7LPD - chains A and B of the 4 polymer chains in the assembly; structure by electron microscopy, 3.55 A resolution.

# Chain A (and B)
Name: Transient receptor potential cation channel subfamily V member 1
Organism: Rattus norvegicus
Notes: chain B of this document is another copy of the same molecule, construct and numbering; everything in this record applies to it too
UniProtKB: O35433 (TRPV1_RAT); residues 1-838 here = UniProt positions 1-838
Sequence (868 residues; each row starts with the number of its first residue):
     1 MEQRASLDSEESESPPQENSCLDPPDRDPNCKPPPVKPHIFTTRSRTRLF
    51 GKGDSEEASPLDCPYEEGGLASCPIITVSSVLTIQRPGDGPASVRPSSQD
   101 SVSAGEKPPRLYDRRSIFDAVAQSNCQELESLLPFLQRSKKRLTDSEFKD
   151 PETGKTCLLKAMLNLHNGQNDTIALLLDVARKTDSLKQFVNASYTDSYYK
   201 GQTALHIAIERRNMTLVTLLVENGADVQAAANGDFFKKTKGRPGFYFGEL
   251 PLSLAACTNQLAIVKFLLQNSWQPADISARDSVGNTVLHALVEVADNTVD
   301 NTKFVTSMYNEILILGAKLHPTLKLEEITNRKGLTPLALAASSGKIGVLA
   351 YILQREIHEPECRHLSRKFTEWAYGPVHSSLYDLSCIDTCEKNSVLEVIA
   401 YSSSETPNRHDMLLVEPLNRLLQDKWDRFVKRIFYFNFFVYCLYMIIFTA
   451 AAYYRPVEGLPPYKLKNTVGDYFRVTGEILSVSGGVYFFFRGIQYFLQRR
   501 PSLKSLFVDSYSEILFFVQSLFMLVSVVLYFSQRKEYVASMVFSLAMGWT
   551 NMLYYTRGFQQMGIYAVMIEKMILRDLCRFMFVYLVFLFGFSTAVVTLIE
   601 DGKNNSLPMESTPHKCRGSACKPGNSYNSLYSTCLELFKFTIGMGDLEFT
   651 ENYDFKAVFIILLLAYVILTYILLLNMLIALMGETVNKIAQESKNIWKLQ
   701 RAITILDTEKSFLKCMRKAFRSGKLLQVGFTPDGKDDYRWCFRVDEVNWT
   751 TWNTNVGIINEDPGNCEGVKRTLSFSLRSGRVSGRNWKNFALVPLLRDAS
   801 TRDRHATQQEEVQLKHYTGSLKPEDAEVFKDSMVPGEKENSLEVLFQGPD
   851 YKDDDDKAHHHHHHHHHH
Not modelled in the structure: 1-203, 223-243, 271-277, 602-625, 753-868
Construct notes: expression tag (839-868)
UniProt features mapped onto this chain:
  - region: Glu-684 to Phe-712 (AD), Glu-767 to Thr-801 (Interaction with calmodulin), Leu-777 to Leu-792 (Required for PIP2-mediated channel inhibition)
  - motif: Gly-643 to Asp-646 (Selectivity filter)
  - binding site (ATP): Arg-115, Lys-155, Lys-160, Asn-164, Tyr-199 to Gln-202, Glu-210, Arg-211
  - binding site (resiniferatoxin): Tyr-511, Ser-512, Thr-550, Arg-557
  - binding site (Na(+)): Gly-643
  - binding site (Ca(2+)): Asp-646
  - modified residue: Ser-116 (Phosphoserine), Thr-144 (Phosphothreonine), Thr-370 (Phosphothreonine), Ser-502 (Phosphoserine), Thr-704 (Phosphothreonine), Ser-774 (Phosphoserine), Ser-800 (Phosphoserine), Ser-820 (Phosphoserine)
  - glycosylation: Asn-604 (N-linked (GlcNAc...) asparagine)
  - mutagenesis: Arg-114 (R114E: Abolishes capsaicin-evoked current and binding to resiniferatoxin; Abolishes sensitivity to acid), Arg-115 (R115D: Abolishes capsaicin-evoked current and binding to resiniferatoxin), Ser-116 (S116A: Abolishes phosphorylation by PKCM and enhances channel response to capsaicin by PKCM), Lys-155 (K155A: Abolishes ATP binding. Abolishes CALM binding. Impairs normal desensitization by repeated exposure to capsaicin), Lys-160 (K160A: Abolishes ATP binding. Abolishes CALM binding), Tyr-199 (Y199A: Strongly reduces affinity for ATP; when associated with A-202), Gln-202 (Q202A: Strongly reduces affinity for ATP; when associated with A-199), Ser-502 (S502A: Largely reduces PMA enhancement of capsaicin-evoked currents, but no effect on direct activation by PMA. Loss of activation by capsaicin and loss of vanilloid binding ...), Tyr-511 (Y511A: Loss of sensitivity to capsaicin), Met-547 (M547L: Reduces binding to resiniferatoxin), Thr-550 (T550I: Reduces sensitivity to capsaicin 10-fold; no effect on sensitivity to resiniferatoxin. Reduces binding to resiniferatoxin), Glu-636 (E636K: Abolishes channel activity. Restored channel activity; when associated with E-639; E636Q: Slight modification of pore attributes), 12 further mutagenesis entries in UniProt
Disulfide bonds: Cys-386/Cys-390
Residues lining bound ligands:
  - ngx-4010 (4DY; (6E)-N-(4-hydroxy-3-methoxybenzyl)-8-methylnon-6-enamide), molecule 1: Tyr-511, Ser-512, Leu-515, Phe-516, Phe-543, Ala-546, Met-547, Thr-550, Asn-551, Leu-553, Tyr-554, Arg-557, Ala-566, Ile-569, Glu-570, Ile-573
  - ngx-4010 (4DY), molecule 2: Phe-587, Phe-591, Leu-662, Ala-665, Leu-669
  - 6OU ([(2R)-1-[2-azanylethoxy(oxidanyl)phosphoryl]oxy-3-hexadecanoyloxy-propan-2-yl] (Z)-octadec-9-enoate), molecule 1: Ile-446, Thr-449, Tyr-453, Tyr-454
  - 6OU, molecule 2: Phe-522, Ala-539, Phe-543
  - 6OU, molecule 3: Phe-589, Ser-629, Leu-630
  - 6OU, molecule 4: Asp-654, Phe-655, Lys-656, Ala-657, Val-658, Ile-661
  - 6OU, molecule 5: Lys-656, Ala-657, Ile-660, Ile-661, Leu-664
  - LBN (1-palmitoyl-2-oleoyl-sn-glycero-3-phosphocholine), molecule 1: Phe-436, Asn-437, Val-440, Tyr-441, Tyr-444, Ser-483, Gly-484, Tyr-487, Phe-488, Arg-491, Glu-513, Phe-516, Tyr-554, Tyr-555
  - LBN, molecule 2: Ile-447, Ala-450, Tyr-454, Gly-470, Phe-473, Arg-474, Thr-476, Gly-477
What the authors report for this chain:
  - conformationally variable residues (helix shift, side-chain flip): Asn-551 to Gly-558, Met-572
  - contacts within the chain: Arg-557/Glu-570

# Chain A / chain B interface
Residue-residue contacts (73; chain A residue first):
  Glu-210(A) / Tyr-374(B)
  Glu-210(A) / Gly-375(B)
  Phe-245(A) / Val-377(B)  hydrophobic
  Cys-257(A) / Trp-749(B)
  Thr-258(A) / Trp-752(B)
  Asn-259(A) / Trp-752(B)
  Val-294(A) / Trp-749(B)  hydrophobic
  Asn-301(A) / Trp-749(B)
  Phe-304(A) / Trp-749(B)  hydrophobic
  Arg-579(A) / Gln-561(B)
  Arg-579(A) / Met-562(B)
  Arg-579(A) / Tyr-565(B)
  Phe-580(A) / Tyr-565(B)
  Phe-582(A) / Thr-556(B)
  Phe-582(A) / Met-562(B)  hydrophobic
  Val-583(A) / Leu-553(B)  hydrophobic
  Val-583(A) / Met-562(B)  hydrophobic
  Val-583(A) / Tyr-565(B)  hydrophobic
  Val-586(A) / Trp-549(B)
  Val-586(A) / Leu-553(B)  hydrophobic
  Phe-587(A) / Thr-550(B)
  Phe-589(A) / Trp-549(B)  hydrophobic
  Gly-590(A) / Ala-546(B)
  Gly-590(A) / Trp-549(B)
  Phe-591(A) / Thr-550(B)
  Thr-593(A) / Thr-449(B)
  Thr-593(A) / Trp-549(B)
  Ala-594(A) / Val-542(B)
  Ala-594(A) / Ala-546(B)  hydrophobic
  Val-596(A) / Tyr-453(B)  hydrophobic
  Thr-597(A) / Ala-452(B)
  Thr-597(A) / Tyr-453(B)
  Thr-597(A) / Arg-455(B)  hydrogen bond (backbone-side chain)
  Thr-597(A) / Val-542(B)
  Thr-597(A) / Leu-545(B)
  Leu-598(A) / Arg-455(B)
  Leu-598(A) / Val-542(B)
  Glu-600(A) / Arg-455(B)  salt bridge
  Glu-600(A) / Lys-535(B)
  Asn-628(A) / Tyr-453(B)
  Gly-643(A) / Ile-642(B)
  Gly-643(A) / Gly-643(B)
  Gly-645(A) / Met-644(B)
  Leu-647(A) / Ile-642(B)  hydrophobic
  Glu-648(A) / Lys-639(B)  salt bridge
  Phe-655(A) / Lys-535(B)
  Phe-655(A) / Glu-536(B)
  Phe-655(A) / Val-538(B)  hydrophobic
  Val-658(A) / Ala-539(B)  hydrophobic
  Val-658(A) / Phe-543(B)  hydrophobic
  Ile-660(A) / Tyr-631(B)
  Ile-661(A) / Phe-543(B)  hydrophobic
  Leu-662(A) / Val-542(B)  hydrophobic
  Val-667(A) / Ile-642(B)  hydrophobic
  Ile-668(A) / Leu-577(B)  hydrophobic
  Leu-669(A) / Ile-573(B)  hydrophobic
  Tyr-671(A) / Thr-641(B)
  Tyr-671(A) / Ile-642(B)
  Ile-672(A) / Leu-678(B)  hydrophobic
  Leu-673(A) / Ile-569(B)  hydrophobic
  Leu-673(A) / Ile-573(B)  hydrophobic
  Leu-673(A) / Met-682(B)
  Leu-674(A) / Tyr-565(B)
  Leu-674(A) / Ile-569(B)  hydrophobic
  Asn-676(A) / Ile-679(B)
  Asn-676(A) / Met-682(B)
  Met-677(A) / Tyr-565(B)
  Met-677(A) / Met-572(B)  hydrophobic
  Met-677(A) / Met-682(B)
  Ala-680(A) / Met-682(B)
  Ala-680(A) / Val-686(B)  hydrophobic
  Leu-681(A) / Tyr-565(B)  hydrophobic
  Leu-681(A) / Met-568(B)  hydrophobic
Also at the interface, not in a pair above, chain A (53 interface residues in all): Ile-599, Leu-630, Phe-640, Met-644, Asp-646, Asp-654, Lys-656, Leu-664, Glu-684
Also at the interface, not in a pair above, chain B (46 interface residues in all): Pro-376, Val-457, Met-552, Leu-635, Phe-638, Leu-675, Gly-683

# Summary
53 residues of chain A face 46 of chain B across their interface; the contacts include 1 hydrogen bond and 2
salt bridges. Among the polar pairs are Glu-600(A)/Arg-455(B), Glu-648(A)/Lys-639(B) and
Thr-597(A)/Arg-455(B). The paper reports conformational variability at Asn-551(A) and Met-572(A); contacts
within the chain involving Arg-557(A) and Glu-570(A).
Chain A and chain B are both Transient receptor potential cation channel subfamily V member 1 (Rattus
norvegicus); the structure, Cryo-EM structure of full-length TRPV1 with capsaicin at 48 degrees Celsius, in an
intermediate state, class ..., was determined by electron microscopy (same publication as 7LP9, 7LPA, 7LPB,
7LPC and 7LPE).
